Entry 9M4F (electron microscopy, 2.82 A resolution); this record covers chains A and F of the 25 polymer chains in the assembly.

== Chain A ==
Protein: PsaA
Source organism: Tribonema minus
Chain sequence (749 residues; row label = number of the first residue in the row):
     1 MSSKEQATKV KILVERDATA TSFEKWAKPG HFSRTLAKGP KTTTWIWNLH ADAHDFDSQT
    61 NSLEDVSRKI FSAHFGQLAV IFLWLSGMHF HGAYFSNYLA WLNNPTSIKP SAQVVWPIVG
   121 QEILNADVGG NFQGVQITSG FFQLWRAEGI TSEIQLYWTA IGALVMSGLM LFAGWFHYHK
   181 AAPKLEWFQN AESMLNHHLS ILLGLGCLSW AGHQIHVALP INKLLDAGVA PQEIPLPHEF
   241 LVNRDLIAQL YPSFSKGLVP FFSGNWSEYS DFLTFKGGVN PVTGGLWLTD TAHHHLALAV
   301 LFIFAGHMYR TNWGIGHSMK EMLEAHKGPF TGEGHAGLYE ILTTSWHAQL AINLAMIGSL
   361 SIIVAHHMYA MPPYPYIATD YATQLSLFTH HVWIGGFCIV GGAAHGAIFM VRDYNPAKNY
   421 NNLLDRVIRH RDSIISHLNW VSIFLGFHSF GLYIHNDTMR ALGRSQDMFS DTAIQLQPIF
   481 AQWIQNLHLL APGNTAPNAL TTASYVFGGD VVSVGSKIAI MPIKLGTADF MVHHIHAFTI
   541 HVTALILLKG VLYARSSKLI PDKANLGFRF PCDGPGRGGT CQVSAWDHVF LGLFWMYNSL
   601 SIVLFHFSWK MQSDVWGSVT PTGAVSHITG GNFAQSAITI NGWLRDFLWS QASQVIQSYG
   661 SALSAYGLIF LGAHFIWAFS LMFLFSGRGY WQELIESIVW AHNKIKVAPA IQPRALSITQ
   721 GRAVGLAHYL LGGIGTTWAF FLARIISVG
Not modelled in the structure: 1-7, 749
Metal / ion sites: chlorophyll a Mg (36 sites), coordinated by His-50, His-54, His-74, Gln-77, His-91, Gln-113, Gln-121, His-177, His-179, His-197, His-198, His-213, His-216, His-293, His-294, His-295 and 20 more; 4Fe-4S cluster Fe: Cys-572, Cys-581 (shared with 2 residues of chain B)
Ligand contacts:
  - beta-carotene (BCR), molecule 1: Val-80, Leu-83, Trp-84
  - beta-carotene (BCR), molecule 2: Phe-82, Trp-158, Thr-159, Gly-162, Ala-163, Met-166, Leu-205, Leu-208, Ser-209
  - beta-carotene (BCR), molecule 3: Trp-84, Ile-201, Leu-202, Leu-205, Gly-206, Ser-209
  - beta-carotene (BCR), molecule 4: Ala-348, Ala-351, Ile-352, Gly-406, Phe-409, Met-410, Leu-424
  - beta-carotene (BCR), molecule 5: Ala-355, Met-356, Ser-359, Ile-399, Ala-403, Ala-544, Leu-547, Leu-548, Val-551
  - beta-carotene (BCR), molecule 6: Trp-691, Leu-694, Ile-695, Ile-698
  - chlorophyll a (CLA), molecule 1: Val-10, Lys-11, Ile-12, Trp-187, Asn-190, Ser-193, His-197, Ile-201, Thr-311, Trp-313
  - chlorophyll a (CLA), molecule 2: Ile-12, Val-14, Arg-16, Phe-71, Phe-75, Leu-169, Met-170, Phe-172, Ala-173, Phe-176, His-177, Ala-181, Trp-187
  - chlorophyll a (CLA), molecule 3: Thr-19, Ala-20, Thr-21, Ser-22, Phe-23, Lys-25, Trp-26, His-31, Lys-69, Ser-72, Gly-76, Leu-171, Gly-174, Trp-175, Tyr-178, His-179
  - chlorophyll a (CLA), molecule 4: Trp-26, His-31, Phe-32, Leu-49, His-50, Ala-53, His-54, Phe-56, Gln-59, Lys-69, Ala-73, Gly-76, Gln-77, Val-80
  - chlorophyll a (CLA), molecule 5: Trp-26, Pro-29, Trp-45, Ile-46, Trp-47, Leu-49, His-50
  - chlorophyll a (CLA), molecule 6: Thr-43, Ile-46, Trp-47, Ile-695, Ile-698, Val-699, His-702, Val-707, Pro-709, Ile-711, Pro-713, Arg-714
  - chlorophyll a (CLA), molecule 7: Trp-47, Phe-675, Ile-676, Phe-679, Phe-683, Leu-716, Gln-720, Ala-723, Val-724, Ala-727, His-728, Leu-731
  - chlorophyll a (CLA), molecule 8: His-50, Ala-51, Asp-52, Ala-53, His-54, Asp-55, His-347, Leu-350, Leu-354, Phe-397, Cys-398, Val-400, Gly-401, Ala-404, His-405, Ile-408, Arg-412, Phe-568, Arg-569, Trp-586, Val-589, Leu-593, Leu-731
  - chlorophyll a (CLA), molecule 9: His-54, Phe-56, Asp-57, Ile-70, Ala-73, His-74, Gln-77, Leu-78, Ile-81, Phe-82, Leu-85, Met-166, Trp-346, His-347, Gln-349, Leu-350, Asn-353, Leu-354, Ile-357
  - chlorophyll a (CLA), molecule 10: His-54, Gln-77, Val-80, Ile-81, Trp-84, Leu-354, Ile-357, Ile-394, Phe-397, Cys-398
  - chlorophyll a (CLA), molecule 11: Leu-63, Ser-67, His-74, Leu-185, Phe-188, Gln-189, Ala-191, Met-194, Leu-195, His-198, Leu-199, Leu-202, Leu-203, Met-319, Leu-323, Tyr-339, Leu-342, Thr-343, Thr-344, Ser-345, Trp-346, Gln-349, Ile-352, Asn-353, Met-356, Ile-357
  - chlorophyll a (CLA), molecule 12: Phe-71, His-74, Phe-75, Leu-78, Phe-82, Met-170, Trp-187, Phe-188, Asn-190, Ser-193, Met-194, His-197, His-198, Ile-201, Leu-202
  - chlorophyll a (CLA), molecule 13: Val-80, Leu-83, Gln-113, Val-114, Val-115, Trp-116, Ile-118, Val-119, Gln-121, Leu-124, Val-135, Leu-171, Ala-665, Leu-668, Ile-669
  - chlorophyll a (CLA), molecule 14: Leu-83, Trp-84, Ser-86, Gly-87, Met-88, Phe-90, His-91, Phe-95, Val-114, Trp-116, Leu-164
  - chlorophyll a (CLA), molecule 15: Trp-84, Met-88, Ala-112, Gln-113, Val-135, Gln-136, Ile-137, Thr-138, Ser-139, Phe-141, Ala-665, Tyr-666, Ile-669, Gly-672, Ala-673, Ile-676, Leu-731, Ile-734, Gly-735, Trp-738
  - chlorophyll a (CLA), molecule 16: Trp-84, Met-88, Thr-138, Ser-139, Phe-141, Ser-386, Leu-387, Thr-389, His-390, Trp-393, Ile-394, Phe-397, Leu-604, Ile-734, Thr-737, Trp-738, Leu-742
  - chlorophyll a (CLA), molecule 17: Trp-84, Leu-85, Ser-139, Gly-140, Phe-141, Leu-144, Leu-203, Ile-357, Leu-360, Ser-361, Val-364, Met-368, Tyr-374, Ile-377, Leu-387, His-390, His-391, Ile-394
  - chlorophyll a (CLA), molecule 18: Leu-144, Ala-147, Glu-148, Leu-202, Leu-203, Gly-206, Cys-207, Trp-210, Gln-214, Leu-286, Thr-291, His-294, His-295, Leu-298, Phe-302, Leu-360, Ile-363, Val-364, His-367, Met-368, Pro-373, Tyr-374
  - chlorophyll a (CLA), molecule 19: Glu-148, Gly-149, Ile-150, Ile-154, Gln-155, Trp-158, Thr-159, Gly-206, Ser-209, Trp-210, Gly-212, His-213, His-216, Val-217, Pro-237, His-238, Leu-241
  - chlorophyll a (CLA), molecule 20: Ile-154, Gln-155, Trp-158, Leu-236, His-238, Leu-241, Val-242
  - chlorophyll a (CLA), molecule 21: Leu-195, Leu-199, Leu-203, Leu-301, Phe-302, Ala-305, Met-308, Tyr-309, Met-319, Met-322, Met-356, Leu-424, Val-427, Leu-548, Val-551, Leu-552
  - chlorophyll a (CLA), molecule 22: Asn-196, His-197, Ser-200, Ile-201, Leu-205, His-307, Tyr-309, Thr-311, Trp-313, Ile-315
  - chlorophyll a (CLA), molecule 23: Leu-208, Ser-209, Gly-212, Ile-215, His-216, Leu-241, Arg-244, Phe-254, Gly-257, Leu-258, Phe-261, Phe-262, Tyr-269, Phe-272, Leu-296
  - chlorophyll a (CLA), molecule 24: Phe-261, Trp-266, Ser-267, Tyr-269, Ser-270, Leu-273, Thr-274, Phe-275, His-293, Leu-296, Ala-297, Val-300, Leu-301, Asn-498
  - chlorophyll a (CLA), molecule 25: Thr-274, Phe-275, Gly-277, Gly-278, Leu-286, Asp-290, Thr-291, His-293, His-294, Ala-297, Leu-298, Leu-301, His-367, Met-371, Pro-373, Thr-502, Ala-503
  - chlorophyll a (CLA), molecule 26: Phe-275, Thr-495, Ala-496, Pro-497, Asn-498, Ala-499
  - chlorophyll a (CLA), molecule 27: Leu-301, Met-356, Ser-359, Leu-360, Ile-363, His-366, His-367, Tyr-369, Ala-370, Met-371, Ala-503, Ser-504, Val-506, Phe-507
  - chlorophyll a (CLA), molecule 28: Phe-304, Ala-305, His-307, Met-308, Arg-310, Ile-315, Gly-316, His-317
  - chlorophyll a (CLA), molecule 29: Met-308, His-317, Glu-321, Met-322, Ala-325, His-326
  - chlorophyll a (CLA), molecule 30: Met-322, Leu-323, His-326, Thr-331, His-335, Leu-338, Leu-342, Leu-423, Leu-424, Val-427
  - chlorophyll a (CLA), molecule 31: Ala-325, His-326, Lys-327, Gly-328, Pro-329, Phe-330
  - chlorophyll a (CLA), molecule 32: Phe-330, Thr-331, Leu-423, Arg-426, Val-427, Arg-429, His-430, Ser-433, Ile-434, His-437
  - chlorophyll a (CLA), molecule 33: Ile-362, Ile-363, His-366, Ile-399, Ile-540, Thr-543, Ala-544, Leu-547, Met-596, Ser-599, Leu-600, Val-603
  - chlorophyll a (CLA), molecule 34: His-366, Tyr-369, Phe-388, Phe-480, Ala-481, Trp-483, Ile-484, Gln-485, His-488, Val-506, Phe-507, Ile-523, Leu-525, His-533, His-536, Ile-540, Val-603, His-606, Phe-607, Lys-610
  - chlorophyll a (CLA), molecule 35: Ser-433, His-437, Trp-440
  - chlorophyll a (CLA), molecule 36: Ile-434, His-437, Leu-438, Trp-440, Val-441, Ala-537, Ile-540, His-541, Leu-548
  - chlorophyll a (CLA), molecule 37: Ser-436, Asn-439, Trp-440, Ile-443
  - chlorophyll a (CLA), molecule 38: Asn-439, Ser-442, Ile-443, Gly-446, Phe-447, Phe-450, Gly-451, Phe-538, Val-542, Leu-545, Ile-546, Leu-591, Phe-594, Trp-595
  - chlorophyll a (CLA), molecule 39: Trp-440, Ile-443, Phe-444, Phe-447, His-448
  - chlorophyll a (CLA), molecule 40: Val-441, Phe-444, Leu-445, Gln-477, Pro-478, Ile-479, Phe-480, Ala-481, Asp-529, Phe-530, His-533, His-534, Ala-537, His-541
  - chlorophyll a (CLA), molecule 41: Phe-447, His-448, Gly-451, Leu-452, Ile-454, His-455, Thr-458, Met-459, Arg-464, Asp-467, Phe-469, Ile-474
  - chlorophyll a (CLA), molecule 42: Phe-450, Tyr-453, Ile-535, Phe-538, Thr-539, Tyr-597, Asn-598, Ser-601, Ile-602, Phe-605, Ile-640, Trp-643, Leu-648, Ala-652, Ile-656, Phe-670, His-674, Trp-677, Tyr-729, Gly-733, Thr-736, Thr-737, Phe-740
  - chlorophyll a (CLA), molecule 43: Phe-450, Ile-454, Asp-457, Phe-538, Phe-594, Trp-595, Tyr-597, Asn-598, Ile-640, Leu-644, Trp-677, Tyr-729
  - chlorophyll a (CLA), molecule 44: Thr-458, Ala-461, Leu-462
  - chlorophyll a (CLA), molecule 45: Trp-483, Ile-484, Leu-487, His-488, Ala-491, Thr-495, Ala-496, Thr-502, Ala-503, Phe-507
  - chlorophyll a (CLA), molecule 46: Leu-644, Leu-648, Trp-649, Trp-677
  - chlorophyll a (CLA), molecule 47: Leu-668, Leu-671, Gly-672, His-674, Phe-675, Trp-677, Ala-678
  - chlorophyll a (CLA), molecule 48: Phe-675, Ala-678, Phe-679, Leu-681, Met-682, Phe-685, Ser-686, Tyr-690, Trp-691, Leu-694
  - chlorophyll a (CLA), molecule 49: Ile-698, Ala-701, His-702, Ile-705, Val-707
  - chlorophyll a (CLA), molecule 50: Trp-700, Ala-701, Lys-704, Ile-705
  - Diadinoxanthin (DD6; (3S,3'R,5R,6S,7cis)-7',8'-didehydro-5,6-dihydro-5,6-epoxy-beta,beta-carotene-3,3'-diol), molecule 1: Trp-116, Pro-117, Ile-118
  - Diadinoxanthin (DD6), molecule 2: Leu-208, Leu-258, Phe-261, Phe-262, Leu-296, Val-300, Ile-303, Phe-304, His-307, Ile-315
  - phylloquinone (PQN): Trp-47, Met-682, Phe-683, Ser-686, Gly-687, Arg-688, Trp-691, Ile-695, Arg-714, Ala-715, Leu-716, Ser-717, Gly-721
  - 4Fe-4S cluster (SF4): Pro-571, Cys-572, Gly-574, Pro-575, Thr-580, Cys-581, Ile-718, Arg-722

== Chain F ==
Protein: PsaF
Source organism: Tribonema minus
Chain sequence (185 residues; row label = number of the first residue in the row):
     1 MFKFKKLLPI FLALTITSPS IAFADVAGLI PCNESPVFTK RLNASVVKLE NRVKKYEAGS
    61 PPALALEQQI ERTKQRFDRY SKSGLLCGKD GLPHLITDGR WSHSIEFVIP GLMFLYITGW
   121 IGWVGRKYIR TVGGDTNATE KEIIIDVPLA LKIMSTGFIW PISAWQEYIS GTLLADVSEI
   181 TVSPR
Not modelled in the structure: 1-24
Disulfides: Cys-32/Cys-87
Metal / ion sites: chlorophyll a Mg near Asp-98 (its only coordinating residue here)
Ligand contacts:
  - beta-carotene (BCR), molecule 1: Thr-97, Asp-98, Gly-99, Phe-107, Val-108, Gly-119, Gly-122, Trp-123, Arg-126, Trp-160, Ala-164
  - beta-carotene (BCR), molecule 2: Glu-106, Phe-107, Pro-110
  - beta-carotene (BCR), molecule 3: Pro-110, Met-113, Phe-114, Ile-117, Thr-118, Ile-121
  - chlorophyll a (CLA), molecule 1: Tyr-80, Met-113, Ile-117
  - chlorophyll a (CLA), molecule 2: Thr-97, Phe-107, Val-108, Leu-112, Leu-115
  - chlorophyll a (CLA), molecule 3: Asp-98, Gly-99, Arg-100, Trp-101, Val-108, Leu-112
  - chlorophyll a (CLA), molecule 4: Phe-107, Gly-111, Phe-114, Leu-115, Thr-118, Ile-121, Gly-122, Trp-160
  - chlorophyll a (CLA), molecule 5: Leu-112, Leu-115, Tyr-116, Trp-160, Ala-164, Trp-165, Tyr-168, Leu-173, Leu-174
  - chlorophyll a (CLA), molecule 6: Ile-117, Trp-120, Ile-121, Val-124, Met-154
  - chlorophyll a (CLA), molecule 7: Trp-120, Ser-155, Phe-158
  - chlorophyll a (CLA), molecule 8: Gly-122, Val-124, Gly-125, Arg-126, Tyr-128, Ile-145, Ala-150, Met-154
  - chlorophyll a (CLA), molecule 9: Tyr-128, Ile-129, Glu-142, Ile-145, Ala-150, Leu-151, Met-154
  - chlorophyll a (CLA), molecule 10: Phe-158, Ile-159, Ile-162

== Chain A / chain F interface ==
Contacting residue pairs - 42 pairs, chain A then chain F:
  Ala-27(A) / Ile-144(F)
  Gly-39(A) / Glu-140(F)
  Pro-40(A) / Thr-139(F)  hydrogen bond (backbone-side chain)
  Pro-40(A) / Glu-140(F)
  Pro-40(A) / Ile-143(F)
  Glu-122(A) / Gln-69(F)
  Glu-122(A) / Arg-72(F)  salt bridge
  Ile-123(A) / Arg-52(F)
  Asn-125(A) / Arg-52(F)  hydrogen bond (backbone-side chain)
  Asp-127(A) / Arg-52(F)  salt bridge
  Asp-127(A) / Lys-55(F)
  Asp-127(A) / Tyr-56(F)  hydrogen bond
  Asn-131(A) / Glu-57(F)
  Asn-131(A) / Ser-60(F)  hydrogen bond
  Asn-131(A) / Pro-62(F)
  Phe-132(A) / Tyr-56(F)
  Gln-133(A) / Arg-52(F)
  Gln-133(A) / Tyr-56(F)  hydrogen bond
  Gln-133(A) / Leu-66(F)
  Trp-700(A) / Glu-179(F)  hydrogen bond
  Trp-700(A) / Ile-180(F)
  Asn-703(A) / Ala-175(F)
  Asn-703(A) / Glu-179(F)
  Asn-703(A) / Ile-180(F)
  Lys-704(A) / Leu-174(F)
  Lys-704(A) / Ala-175(F)  hydrogen bond (backbone-backbone)
  Lys-704(A) / Glu-179(F)
  Ile-705(A) / Arg-126(F)  hydrogen bond (backbone-side chain)
  Ile-705(A) / Leu-173(F)
  Lys-706(A) / Arg-126(F)
  Lys-706(A) / Arg-130(F)
  Lys-706(A) / Thr-172(F)  hydrogen bond (side chain-backbone)
  Val-707(A) / Arg-126(F)
  Ala-708(A) / Ile-129(F)
  Pro-709(A) / Ile-129(F)  hydrophobic
  Pro-709(A) / Glu-142(F)
  Ala-710(A) / Ala-138(F)
  Ala-710(A) / Thr-139(F)
  Ala-710(A) / Glu-142(F)  hydrogen bond (backbone-side chain)
  Ile-711(A) / Thr-139(F)
  Ile-711(A) / Glu-142(F)
  Ile-711(A) / Ile-143(F)  hydrophobic
Interface residues without a listed pair, chain A (26 interface residues in all): Pro-29, Lys-41, Trp-45, Pro-117, Ala-126, Gly-660
Interface residues without a listed pair, chain F (26 interface residues in all): Lys-48, Pro-61

== Overview ==
Chain A and chain F each contribute 26 residues to their interface; the contacts include 10 hydrogen bonds and
2 salt bridges. Polar pairs include Glu-122(A)/Arg-72(F), Asp-127(A)/Arg-52(F) and Pro-40(A)/Thr-139(F). 3
chlorophyll a molecules and one beta-carotene molecule are bound between chain A and chain F.
Chain A is PsaA and chain F is PsaF, both from Tribonema minus; the structure, Photosystem I from the
eukaryotic filamentous algae, was determined by electron microscopy.
